PDB entry 2E75 | X-ray diffraction, 3.55 A resolution | chains B and C of the 8 polymer chains in the assembly

Chain B:
Name: Cytochrome b6-f complex subunit 4
Organism: Mastigocladus laminosus
Reference sequence: P83792 (PETD_MASLA); numbering as in UniProt (aligned over 1-160)
Chain sequence (160 residues; each row starts with the number of its first residue):
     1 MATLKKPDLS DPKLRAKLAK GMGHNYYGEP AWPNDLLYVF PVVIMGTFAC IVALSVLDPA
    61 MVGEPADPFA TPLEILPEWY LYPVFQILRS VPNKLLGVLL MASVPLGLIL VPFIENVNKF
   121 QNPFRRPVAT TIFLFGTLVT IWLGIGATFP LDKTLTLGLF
Ion coordination: Cd2+: Asp58 (shared with Lys146(C) of chain C; 1 residue of chain G)
Ligand contacts:
  - chlorophyll a (CLA): Tyr80, Pro83, Val84, Ile87, Met101, Ala102, Val104, Pro105, Leu106, Leu108, Ile109, Ile132, Phe133, Phe135, Gly136, Val139, Thr140
  - heme (HEM): Asn25, Val39, Phe40, Val43, Ile44
  - dioleoyl-phosphatidylcholine (OPC; (7R,17E)-4-hydroxy-N,N,N,7-tetramethyl-7-[(8E)-octadec-8-enoyloxy]-10-oxo-3,5,9-trioxa-4-phosphaheptacos-17-en-1-aminium 4-oxide): Ile87, Val91, Leu100, Ser103, Gly107, Leu108, Val111, Ile114, Glu115, Asn118, Arg125, Arg126, Pro127, Val128, Ala129, Ile132, Leu143
  - 2-nonyl-4-hydroxyquinoline N-oxide (QNO): Ala31, Leu36, Phe40, Pro41

Chain C:
Name: Apocytochrome f
Organism: Mastigocladus laminosus
Reference sequence: P83793 (CYF_MASLA); numbering as in UniProt (aligned over 1-289)
Chain sequence (289 residues; each row starts with the number of its first residue):
     1 YPFWAQQTYP PTPREPTGRI VCANCHLAAK PAEVEVPQSV LPDTVFKAVV KIPYDTKLQQ
    61 VAADGSKVGL NVGAVLMLPE GFKIAPEERI PEELKKEVGD VYFQPYKEGQ DNVLLVGPLP
   121 GEQYQEIVFP VLSPNPTTDK NIHFGKYAIH LGANRGRGQI YPTGEKSNNN VFTASATGTI
   181 TKIAKEEDEY GNVKYQVSIQ TDSGKTVVDT IPAGPELIVS EGQAVKAGEA LTNNPNVGGF
   241 GQDDTEIVLQ DPNRVKWMIA FICLVMLAQL MLILKKKQVE KVQAAEMNF
Disordered / not traced: 289
Ion coordination: heme Fe: Tyr1, His26; Cd2+ site 1: His143 (shared with 1 residue of chain A); Cd2+ site 2: Lys146 (shared with Asp58(B) of chain B; 1 residue of chain G)
Ligand contacts: heme (HEM): Tyr1, Pro2, Trp4, Ala5, Thr8, Tyr9, Cys22, Cys25, His26, Gln60, Leu70, Asn71, Val72, Gly73, Ala74, Val75, Pro118, Asn154, Gly156, Arg157, Gly158, Gln159, Ile160, Tyr161, Pro162

How chain B and chain C interact:
Contacting residue pairs (36; chain B residue first):
  Ala2(B) - Glu280(C)
  Thr3(B) - Gln283(C)  hydrogen bond
  Thr3(B) - Met287(C)
  Leu4(B) - Met287(C)
  Glu29(B) - Lys276(C)  salt bridge
  Asn34(B) - Lys276(C)  hydrogen bond (backbone-side chain)
  Asn34(B) - Gln283(C)  hydrogen bond
  Asp35(B) - Lys276(C)  salt bridge
  Tyr38(B) - Leu272(C)
  Tyr38(B) - Lys275(C)
  Tyr38(B) - Lys276(C)
  Val39(B) - Lys276(C)
  Pro41(B) - Leu272(C)  hydrophobic
  Val42(B) - Gln269(C)
  Val42(B) - Leu272(C)  hydrophobic
  Met45(B) - Val265(C)  hydrophobic
  Met45(B) - Ala268(C)  hydrophobic
  Gly46(B) - Gln269(C)
  Phe48(B) - Phe261(C)  hydrophobic
  Val52(B) - Phe261(C)  hydrophobic
  Ala53(B) - Met258(C)  hydrophobic
  Val56(B) - Gln250(C)
  Val56(B) - Met258(C)  hydrophobic
  Leu57(B) - Gln38(C)  hydrogen bond (backbone-side chain)
  Leu57(B) - Met258(C)  hydrophobic
  Asp58(B) - Lys146(C)  salt bridge
  Pro59(B) - Lys146(C)
  Met61(B) - Lys146(C)
  Glu64(B) - Arg14(C)  salt bridge
  Glu64(B) - Pro16(C)
  Asp67(B) - Pro16(C)
  Ala70(B) - Pro16(C)  hydrophobic
  Ala70(B) - Thr17(C)
  Thr71(B) - Thr17(C)
  Pro72(B) - Thr17(C)
  Leu73(B) - Thr17(C)  hydrogen bond (backbone-backbone)
Interface residues without a listed pair, chain B (32 interface residues in all): Met1, Pro30, Pro33, Leu37, Ala49, Glu74
Interface residues without a listed pair, chain C (27 interface residues in all): Arg19, Ser39, Ala148, Asp244, Glu246, Val248, Arg254, Val255, Ile262, Val279

Overview:
32 residues of chain B face 27 of chain C across their interface, with 5 hydrogen bonds and 4 salt bridges.
Polar pairs include Glu29(B)-Lys276(C), Asp35(B)-Lys276(C) and Asp58(B)-Lys146(C). Bound to chain B: heme,
2-nonyl-4-hydroxyquinoline N-oxide, chlorophyll a and dioleoyl-phosphatidylcholine. Chain C binds heme.
Here chain B is Cytochrome b6-f complex subunit 4 and chain C is Apocytochrome f, both from Mastigocladus
laminosus. Entry 2E75 (Crystal Structure of the Cytochrome b6f Complex with 2-nonyl-4-hydroxyquinoline N-oxide
(NQNO) from M.laminosus) was determined by X-ray diffraction (same publication as 2E74 and 2E76).
